Entry 3LUT (X-ray diffraction, 2.90 A resolution); this record covers chains A and B.

# Chain A
Protein: Voltage-gated potassium channel subunit beta-2
Organism: Rattus norvegicus
UniProt: P62483 (KCAB2_RAT); numbering as in UniProt (aligned over 1-367)
Sequence (367 residues; numbered 1 to 367; the number before each row is that of its first residue):
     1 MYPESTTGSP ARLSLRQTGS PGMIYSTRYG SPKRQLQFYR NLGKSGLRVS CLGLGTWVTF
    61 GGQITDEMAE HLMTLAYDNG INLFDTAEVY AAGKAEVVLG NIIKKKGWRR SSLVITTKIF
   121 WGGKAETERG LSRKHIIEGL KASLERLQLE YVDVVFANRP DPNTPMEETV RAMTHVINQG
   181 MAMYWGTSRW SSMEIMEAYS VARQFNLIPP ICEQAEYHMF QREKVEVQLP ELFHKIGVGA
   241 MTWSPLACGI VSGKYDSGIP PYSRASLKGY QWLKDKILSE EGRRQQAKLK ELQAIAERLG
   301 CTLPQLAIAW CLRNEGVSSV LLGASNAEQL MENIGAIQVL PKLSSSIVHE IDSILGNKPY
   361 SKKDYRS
Unresolved in the structure: 1-35, 362-367
Swiss-Prot annotation at these positions:
  - active site: Tyr90 (Proton donor/acceptor)
  - binding site (NADP(+)): Thr56, Trp57, Gln63, Asp85, Asn158, Ser188, Arg189, Gln214, Trp243, Ser244, Pro245, Leu246, Ala247, Cys248, Lys254, Tyr262, Arg264, Gly323, Ser325, Gln329 and 2 more in UniProt
  - modified residue: Ser9 (Phosphoserine), Ser14 (Phosphoserine), Ser20 (Phosphoserine), Arg28 (Asymmetric dimethylarginine), Ser31 (Phosphoserine), Ser112 (Phosphoserine), Lys124 (N6-acetyllysine)
  - mutagenesis: Ser9 (S9A: Impairs interaction with MAPRE1 and association with microtubules), Ser20 (S20A: No effect on interaction with MAPRE1 and association with microtubules), Ser31 (S31A: Impairs interaction with MAPRE1 and association with microtubules), Tyr90 (Y90F: Abolishes enzyme activity, but has no effect on NADPH binding)
Ligand contacts: NADP (NAP; NADP nicotinamide-adenine-dinucleotide phosphate): Gly55, Thr56, Trp57, Thr59, Gln63, Asp85, Tyr90, Lys118, Asn158, Ser188, Arg189, Gln214, Trp243, Ser244, Pro245, Leu246, Ala247, Cys248, Gly249, Ser252, Lys254, Tyr255, Tyr262, Ser263, Arg264, Pro304, Leu321, Leu322, Gly323, Ala324, Ser325, Gln329, Glu332, Asn333

# Chain B
Protein: Potassium voltage-gated channel subfamily A member 2
Organism: Rattus norvegicus
UniProt: P63142 (KCNA2_RAT); residue numbers follow UniProt; this construct covers 1-499
Sequence (499 residues; row label = number of the first residue in the row):
     1 MTVATGDPVD EAAALPGHPQ DTYDPEADHE CCERVVINIS GLRFETQLKT LAQFPETLLG
    61 DPKKRMRYFD PLRNEYFFDR NRPSFDAILY YYQSGGRLRR PVNVPLDIFS EEIRFYELGE
   121 EAMEMFREDE GYIKEEERPL PENEFQRQVW LLFEYPESSG PARIIAIVSV MVILISIVSF
   181 CLETLPIFRD ENEDMHGGGV TFHTYSQSTI GYQQSTSFTD PFFIVETLCI IWFSFEFLVR
   241 FFACPSKAGF FTNIMNIIDI VAIIPYFITL GTELAEKPED AQQGQQAMSL AILRVIRLVR
   301 VFRIFKLSRH SKGLQILGQT LKASMRELGL LIFFLFIGVI LFSSAVYFAE ADERDSQFPS
   361 IPDAFWWAVV SMTTVGYGDM VPTTIGGKIV GSLCAIAGVL TIALPVPVIV SNFNYFYHRE
   421 TEGEEQAQYL QVTSCPKIPS SPDLKKSRSA STISKSDYME IQEGVNNSNE DFREENLKTA
   481 NCTLANTNYV NITKMLTDV
Unresolved in the structure: 1-31, 422-499
Differences from the reference sequence: engineered mutation Gln207 (Asn in P63142)
Metal / ion sites: K+ site 1 near Thr374 (its only coordinating residue here); K+ site 2: Val375, Gly376; K+ site 3 near Gly376 (its only coordinating residue here)

# Chain A / chain B interface
Pairs across the interface (14):
  Met193(A) - Glu33(B)
  Met196(A) - Glu33(B)
  Tyr199(A) - Phe69(B)
  Tyr199(A) - Pro71(B)  hydrogen bond (side chain-backbone)
  Tyr199(A) - Asn74(B)
  Ser200(A) - Asn74(B)
  Arg203(A) - Pro71(B)  hydrogen bond (side chain-backbone)
  Arg203(A) - Leu72(B)  hydrogen bond (side chain-backbone)
  Glu231(A) - Met66(B)
  Lys235(A) - Met66(B)
  Lys235(A) - Phe69(B)
  Lys235(A) - Pro71(B)
  Lys235(A) - Tyr76(B)  hydrogen bond
  Ile236(A) - Phe69(B)  hydrophobic
Also at the interface, not in a pair above, chain A (9 interface residues in all): His234
Also at the interface, not in a pair above, chain B (8 interface residues in all): Asp70

# Overview
9 residues of chain A and 8 residues of chain B are in contact, with 4 hydrogen bonds. Polar contacts include
Tyr199(A)-Pro71(B), Arg203(A)-Pro71(B) and Arg203(A)-Leu72(B). Ligands of chain A: NADP. UniProt lists
active-site residue Tyr90(A), 22 NADP+-binding residues and 4 mutagenesis sites on chain A.
Here chain A is Voltage-gated potassium channel subunit beta-2 and chain B is Potassium voltage-gated channel
subfamily A member 2, both from Rattus norvegicus. Entry 3LUT (A Structural Model for the Full-length Shaker
Potassium Channel Kv1.2) was determined by X-ray diffraction.
